7PY6 - chains B and D of the 10 polymer chains in the assembly; structure by electron microscopy, 4.10 A resolution (low resolution: residue-level contacts below are approximate; hydrogen-bond / salt-bridge calls are withheld).

[Chain B]
Protein: DNA-directed RNA polymerase subunit alpha
From: Escherichia coli
Notes: EC 2.7.7.6
UniProt: P0A7Z4 (RPOA_ECOLI); numbering as in UniProt (aligned over 1-329)
Chain sequence (329 residues; each row starts with the number of its first residue):
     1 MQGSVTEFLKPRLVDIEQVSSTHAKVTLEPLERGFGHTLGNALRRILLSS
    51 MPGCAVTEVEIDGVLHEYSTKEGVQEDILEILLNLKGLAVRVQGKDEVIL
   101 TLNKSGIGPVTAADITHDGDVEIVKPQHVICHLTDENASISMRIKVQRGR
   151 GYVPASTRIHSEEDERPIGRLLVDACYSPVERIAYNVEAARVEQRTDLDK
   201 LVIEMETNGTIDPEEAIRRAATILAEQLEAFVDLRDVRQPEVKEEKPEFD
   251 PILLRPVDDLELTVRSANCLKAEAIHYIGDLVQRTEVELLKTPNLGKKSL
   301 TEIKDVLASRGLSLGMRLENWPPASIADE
Disordered / not traced: 1-3, 159-169, 235-329
Swiss-Prot annotation at these positions:
  - region: Glu162 to Glu165 (Required for interaction with Crp at class II promoters)
  - modified residue: Arg265 (ADP-ribosylarginine), Lys297 (N6-acetyllysine), Lys298 (N6-acetyllysine)
  - mutagenesis: Arg45 (R45C: In rpoA112; temperature-sensitive, blocks RNA polymerase assembly), Glu162 to Glu165 (5-fold decrease in CRP-class II promoter-dependent transcription), Glu165 (E165K: 5-fold decrease in CRP-class II promoter-dependent transcription), Arg191 (R191C: In rpoA101; temperature-sensitive)

[Chain D]
Protein: DNA-directed RNA polymerase subunit beta'
From: Escherichia coli
Notes: EC 2.7.7.6
UniProt: P0A8T8 (RPOC_ECO57); residue numbers follow UniProt; this construct covers 1-1407
Chain sequence (1407 residues; each row starts with the number of its first residue):
     1 MKDLLKFLKAQTKTEEFDAIKIALASPDMIRSWSFGEVKKPETINYRTFK
    51 PERDGLFCARIFGPVKDYECLCGKYKRLKHRGVICEKCGVEVTQTKVRRE
   101 RMGHIELASPTAHIWFLKSLPSRIGLLLDMPLRDIERVLYFESYVVIEGG
   151 MTNLERQQILTEEQYLDALEEFGDEFDAKMGAEAIQALLKSMDLEQECEQ
   201 LREELNETNSETKRKKLTKRIKLLEAFVQSGNKPEWMILTVLPVLPPDLR
   251 PLVPLDGGRFATSDLNDLYRRVINRNNRLKRLLDLAAPDIIVRNEKRMLQ
   301 EAVDALLDNGRRGRAITGSNKRPLKSLADMIKGKQGRFRQNLLGKRVDYS
   351 GRSVITVGPYLRLHQCGLPKKMALELFKPFIYGKLELRGLATTIKAAKKM
   401 VEREEAVVWDILDEVIREHPVLLNRAPTLHRLGIQAFEPVLIEGKAIQLH
   451 PLVCAAYNADFDGDQMAVHVPLTLEAQLEARALMMSTNNILSPANGEPII
   501 VPSQDVVLGLYYMTRDCVNAKGEGMVLTGPKEAERLYRSGLASLHARVKV
   551 RITEYEKDANGELVAKTSLKDTTVGRAILWMIVPKGLPYSIVNQALGKKA
   601 ISKMLNTCYRILGLKPTVIFADQIMYTGFAYAARSGASVGIDDMVIPEKK
   651 HEIISEAEAEVAEIQEQFQSGLVTAGERYNKVIDIWAAANDRVSKAMMDN
   701 LQTETVINRDGQEEKQVSFNSIYMMADSGARGSAAQIRQLAGMRGLMAKP
   751 DGSIIETPITANFREGLNVLQYFISTHGARKGLADTALKTANSGYLTRRL
   801 VDVAQDLVVTEDDCGTHEGIMMTPVIEGGDVKEPLRDRVLGRVTAEDVLK
   851 PGTADILVPRNTLLHEQWCDLLEENSVDAVKVRSVVSCDTDFGVCAHCYG
   901 RDLARGHIINKGEAIGVIAAQSIGEPGTQLTMRTFHIGGAASRAAAESSI
   951 QVKNKGSIKLSNVKSVVNSSGKLVITSRNTELKLIDEFGRTKESYKVPYG
  1001 AVLAKGDGEQVAGGETVANWDPHTMPVITEVSGFVRFTDMIDGQTITRQT
  1051 DELTGLSSLVVLDSAERTAGGKDLRPALKIVDAQGNDVLIPGTDMPAQYF
  1101 LPGKAIVQLEDGVQISSGDTLARIPQESGGTKDITGGLPRVADLFEARRP
  1151 KEPAILAEISGIVSFGKETKGKRRLVITPVDGSDPYEEMIPKWRQLNVFE
  1201 GERVERGDVISDGPEAPHDILRLRGVHAVTRYIVNEVQDVYRLQGVKIND
  1251 KHIEVIVRQMLRKATIVNAGSSDFLEGEQVEYSRVKIANRELEANGKVGA
  1301 TYSRDLLGITKASLATESFISAASFQETTRVLTEAAVAGKRDELRGLKEN
  1351 VIVGRLIPAGTGYAYHQDRMRRRAAGEAPAAPQVTAEDASASLAELLNAG
  1401 LGGSDNE
Disordered / not traced: 1-15, 934-947, 1127-1135, 1374-1407
Swiss-Prot annotation at these positions:
  - binding site (Zn(2+)): Cys70, Cys72, Cys85, Cys88, Cys814, Cys888, Cys895, Cys898
  - binding site (Mg(2+)): Asp460, Asp462, Asp464
  - modified residue: Lys972 (N6-acetyllysine)
Ion coordination: Zn2+ site 1: Cys85, Cys88; Mg2+: Asp460, Asp462 (shared with 1 residue of chain R); Zn2+ site 2: Cys814, Cys888, Cys898

[Interface between chain B and chain D]
Pairs across the interface (20; chain B residue first):
  Arg44(B) with Arg538(D)
  Leu48(B) with Arg535(D); Ser539(D)
  Glu80(B) with Arg551(D)
  Leu83(B) with Val526(D); Leu527(D); Thr528(D)
  Tyr152(B) with Arg535(D); Leu536(D); Leu541(D)
  Pro154(B) with Leu541(D)
  Cys176(B) with Glu532(D); Arg535(D)
  Ser178(B) with Arg535(D)
  Val180(B) with Arg535(D)
  Glu181(B) with Lys531(D)
  Arg182(B) with Met581(D)
  Arg191(B) with Lys370(D)
  Thr196(B) with Lys370(D)
  Glu206(B) with Lys531(D)
Interface residues without a listed pair, chain B (20 interface residues in all): Arg45, Leu79, Asn84, Lys86, Asp174, Ile183
Interface residues without a listed pair, chain D (17 interface residues in all): Asp413, Glu443, Glu534, Leu569

[Summary]
20 residues of chain B face 17 of chain D across their interface. Asp460(D) and Asp462(D) form the Mg2+ site.
Cys85(D) and Cys88(D) coordinate Zn2+ site 1. UniProt lists 6 mutagenesis sites on chain B; 8 Zn2+-binding
residues and 3 Mg2+-binding residues on chain D.
Chain B is DNA-directed RNA polymerase subunit alpha and chain D is DNA-directed RNA polymerase subunit beta',
both from Escherichia coli; the structure, CryoEM structure of E.coli RNA polymerase elongation complex bound
to NusA and NusG (NusA and NusG ..., was determined by electron microscopy (same publication as 7PY0, 7PY1,
7PY3, 7PY5, 7PY7, 7PY8 and 4 further entries).
